PDB entry 5CYI | X-ray diffraction, 2.00 A resolution | chains A and B

# Chain A
Name: Cyclin-dependent kinase 2
From: Homo sapiens
Notes: EC 2.7.11.22
Reference sequence: P24941 (CDK2_HUMAN); residue numbers follow UniProt; this construct covers 1-298
Sequence (303 residues; row label = number of the first residue in the row; numbers below 1 keep their minus sign (Gly-4 is residue -4)):
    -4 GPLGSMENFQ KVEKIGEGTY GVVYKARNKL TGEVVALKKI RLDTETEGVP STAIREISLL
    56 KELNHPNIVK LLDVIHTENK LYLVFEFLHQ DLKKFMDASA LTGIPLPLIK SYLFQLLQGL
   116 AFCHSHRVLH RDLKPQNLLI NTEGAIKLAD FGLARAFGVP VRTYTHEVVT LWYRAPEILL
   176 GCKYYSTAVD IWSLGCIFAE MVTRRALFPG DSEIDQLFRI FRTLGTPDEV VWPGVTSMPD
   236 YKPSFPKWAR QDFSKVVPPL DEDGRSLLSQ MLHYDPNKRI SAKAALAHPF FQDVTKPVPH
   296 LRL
Not modelled in the structure: -4 to -1
Covalent attachments: compound 55S linked to Lys89
Modified positions: Thr160 (phosphothreonine; TPO)
Sequence notes: expression tag (-4 to 0)
Ligand contacts: 55S (6-(cyclohexylmethoxy)-N-[4-(ethylsulfonyl)phenyl]-9H-purin-2-amine): Ile10, Gly11, Glu12, Gly13, Val18, Ala31, Val64, Phe80, Glu81, Phe82, Leu83, His84, Gln85, Asp86, Gln131, Asn132, Leu134, Asp145
UniProt features mapped onto this chain:
  - active site: Asp127 (Proton acceptor)
  - binding site (ATP): Ile10 to Val18, Lys33, Glu81 to Leu83, Asp86, Lys129 to Asn132, Asp145
  - binding site (Mg(2+)): Asn132, Asp145
  - site (CDK7 binding): Lys9, Lys88, Lys89, Leu166
  - modified residue: Met1 (N-acetylmethionine), Lys6 (N6-acetyllysine), Thr14 (Phosphothreonine), Tyr15 (Phosphotyrosine), Tyr19 (Phosphotyrosine), Thr160 (Phosphothreonine)
  - natural variant: Pro45 (P45L: In a glioblastoma multiforme sample)
  - mutagenesis: Lys9 (K9F: Reduced phosphorylation by CAK), Thr14 (T14A: 2-fold increase in activity), Tyr15 (Y15F: 2-fold increase in activity), Lys88 to Lys89 (Reduced phosphorylation by CAK), Thr160 (T160A: Abolishes activity), Leu166 (L166R: Reduced phosphorylation by CAK and reduced kinase activity)
Reported in the primary citation:
  - binding site for 55S: Glu81, Leu83, Asp86, Lys89
  - mutagenesis - K89V: increased catalytic activity on NU6300

# Chain B
Name: Cyclin-A2
From: Homo sapiens
Reference sequence: P20248 (CCNA2_HUMAN); residue numbers follow UniProt; this construct covers 174-432
Sequence (260 residues; each row starts with the number of its first residue):
   173 MEVPDYHEDI HTYLREMEVK CKPKVGYMKK QPDITNSMRA ILVDWLVEVG EEYKLQNETL
   233 HLAVNYIDRF LSSMSVLRGK LQLVGTAAML LASKFEEIYP PEVAEFVYIT DDTYTKKQVL
   293 RMEHLVLKVL TFDLAAPTVN QFLTQYFLHQ QPANCKVESL AMFLGELSLI DADPYLKYLP
   353 SVIAGAAFHL ALYTVTGQSW PESLIRKTGY TLESLKPCLM DLHQTYLKAP QHAQQSIREK
   413 YKNSKYHGVS LLNPPETLNL
Not modelled in the structure: 173-174
Sequence notes: initiating methionine (173)

# How chain A and chain B interact
Pairs across the interface (63):
  Thr41(A) - Lys288(B)  hydrogen bond (backbone-side chain)
  Glu42(A) - Lys266(B)  hydrogen bond (backbone-side chain)
  Glu42(A) - Glu274(B)
  Glu42(A) - Val275(B)  hydrogen bond (side chain-backbone)
  Glu42(A) - Leu292(B)
  Gly43(A) - Lys266(B)
  Gly43(A) - Leu292(B)
  Gly43(A) - Glu295(B)
  Val44(A) - Lys266(B)  hydrogen bond (backbone-side chain)
  Val44(A) - Glu295(B)  hydrogen bond (backbone-side chain)
  Val44(A) - Leu299(B)  hydrophobic
  Ser46(A) - Lys266(B)
  Ile49(A) - Leu263(B)  hydrophobic
  Ile49(A) - Lys266(B)
  Ile49(A) - Leu306(B)  hydrophobic
  Arg50(A) - Lys266(B)
  Arg50(A) - Phe267(B)  hydrogen bond (side chain-backbone)
  Arg50(A) - Glu269(B)
  Ile52(A) - Phe304(B)  hydrophobic
  Ser53(A) - Phe267(B)
  Ser53(A) - Phe304(B)
  Ser53(A) - Leu306(B)
  Leu54(A) - Ala307(B)  hydrophobic
  Lys56(A) - Thr303(B)  hydrogen bond (side chain-backbone)
  Lys56(A) - Asp305(B)  salt bridge
  Glu57(A) - Tyr185(B)  hydrogen bond
  Glu57(A) - Ala307(B)
  His71(A) - His296(B)
  His71(A) - Phe304(B)
  Thr72(A) - His296(B)
  Glu73(A) - Arg293(B)  salt bridge
  Ala116(A) - Tyr178(B)
  His119(A) - Tyr178(B)
  His119(A) - Ile182(B)
  Ser120(A) - Tyr178(B)
  Ser120(A) - Asp181(B)  hydrogen bond
  Ser120(A) - Ile182(B)
  His121(A) - Tyr185(B)
  Arg122(A) - Tyr185(B)
  Arg122(A) - Ala307(B)  hydrogen bond (side chain-backbone)
  Arg150(A) - Glu268(B)  salt bridge
  Ala151(A) - Phe267(B)  hydrophobic
  Phe152(A) - Val175(B)  hydrophobic
  Phe152(A) - Ile182(B)  hydrophobic
  Val154(A) - His179(B)
  Val154(A) - Ile182(B)  hydrophobic
  Val154(A) - Thr316(B)
  Val154(A) - Gln317(B)  hydrogen bond (backbone-backbone)
  Pro155(A) - Thr316(B)
  Arg157(A) - Gln228(B)  hydrogen bond
  Arg157(A) - Glu268(B)  salt bridge
  Thr158(A) - Ile270(B)
  Tyr159(A) - Ile270(B)
  Thr160(A) - Glu269(B)
  Thr160(A) - Ile270(B)
  Ser181(A) - Val175(B)
  Thr182(A) - Val175(B)
  Ser276(A) - Asp177(B)  hydrogen bond
  Ser276(A) - Tyr178(B)
  Ala277(A) - Tyr178(B)  hydrogen bond (backbone-side chain)
  Lys278(A) - Asp177(B)  salt bridge
  Lys278(A) - Tyr178(B)  hydrogen bond (backbone-side chain)
  Lys278(A) - Asp181(B)  salt bridge
Other interface residues (no listed pair), chain A (37 interface residues in all): Leu37, Val69, Leu76
Other interface residues (no listed pair), chain B (33 interface residues in all): Leu186, Met189, Glu230, Leu320

# Overview
The interface between chain A and chain B involves 37 residues on one side and 33 on the other, with 15
hydrogen bonds and 6 salt bridges. Among the polar pairs are Lys56(A)-Asp305(B), Glu73(A)-Arg293(B) and
Arg150(A)-Glu268(B). The paper reports a binding site for 55S at Glu81(A), Leu83(A) and Asp86(A) among others;
K89V of chain A increases catalytic activity on NU6300.
Here chain A is Cyclin-dependent kinase 2 and chain B is Cyclin-A2, both from Homo sapiens. Entry 5CYI
(CDK2/Cyclin A covalent complex with 6-(cyclohexylmethoxy)-N-(4-(vinylsulfonyl)phenyl)-9H-purin-2-amine
(NU6300)) was determined by X-ray diffraction.
